6KSG - chain A; structure by X-ray diffraction, 1.90 A resolution.

# Chain A
Protein: Methionine aminopeptidase
From: Vibrio cholerae serotype O1 (strain ATCC 39315 / El Tor Inaba N16961)
Notes: EC 3.4.11.18
UniProtKB: Q9KPV1 (Q9KPV1_VIBCH); residues 1-280 here = UniProt positions 1-280
Chain sequence (301 residues; each row starts with the number of its first residue; numbers below 1 keep their minus sign (Met-20 is residue -20)):
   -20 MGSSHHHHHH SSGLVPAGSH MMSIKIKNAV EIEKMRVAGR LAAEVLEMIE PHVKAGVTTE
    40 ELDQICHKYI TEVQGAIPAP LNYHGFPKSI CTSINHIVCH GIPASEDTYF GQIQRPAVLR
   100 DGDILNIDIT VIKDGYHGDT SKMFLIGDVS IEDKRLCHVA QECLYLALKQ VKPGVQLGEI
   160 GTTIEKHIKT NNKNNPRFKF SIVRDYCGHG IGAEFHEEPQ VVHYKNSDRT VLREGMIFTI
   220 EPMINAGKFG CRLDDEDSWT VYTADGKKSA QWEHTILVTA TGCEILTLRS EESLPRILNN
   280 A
Not modelled in the structure: -20 to 1
Construct notes: expression tag (-20 to 0)
Bound ions: Na+: Asn74, Ile76, Ser248; Ni2+ site 1: Asp107, Asp118, Glu252; Ni2+ site 2: Asp118, His188, Glu220, Glu252

# Summary
The Na+ site is built by Asn74, Ile76 and Ser248. Asp107, Asp118 and Glu252 coordinate Ni2+ site 1.
Chain A is Methionine aminopeptidase (Vibrio cholerae serotype O1 (strain ATCC 39315 / El Tor Inaba N16961));
the structure, Vibrio cholerae Methionine Aminopeptidase in holo form, was determined by X-ray diffraction
(same publication as 6LH7 and 6K26).
